PDB entry 6V8O | electron microscopy, 3.07 A resolution | chains L and O of the 22 polymer chains in the assembly

Chain L:
Protein: Chromatin structure-remodeling complex protein RSC8
Organism: Saccharomyces cerevisiae (strain ATCC 204508 / S288c)
Reference sequence: P43609 (RSC8_YEAST); numbering as in UniProt (aligned over 1-557)
Amino-acid sequence (557 residues; row label = number of the first residue in the row):
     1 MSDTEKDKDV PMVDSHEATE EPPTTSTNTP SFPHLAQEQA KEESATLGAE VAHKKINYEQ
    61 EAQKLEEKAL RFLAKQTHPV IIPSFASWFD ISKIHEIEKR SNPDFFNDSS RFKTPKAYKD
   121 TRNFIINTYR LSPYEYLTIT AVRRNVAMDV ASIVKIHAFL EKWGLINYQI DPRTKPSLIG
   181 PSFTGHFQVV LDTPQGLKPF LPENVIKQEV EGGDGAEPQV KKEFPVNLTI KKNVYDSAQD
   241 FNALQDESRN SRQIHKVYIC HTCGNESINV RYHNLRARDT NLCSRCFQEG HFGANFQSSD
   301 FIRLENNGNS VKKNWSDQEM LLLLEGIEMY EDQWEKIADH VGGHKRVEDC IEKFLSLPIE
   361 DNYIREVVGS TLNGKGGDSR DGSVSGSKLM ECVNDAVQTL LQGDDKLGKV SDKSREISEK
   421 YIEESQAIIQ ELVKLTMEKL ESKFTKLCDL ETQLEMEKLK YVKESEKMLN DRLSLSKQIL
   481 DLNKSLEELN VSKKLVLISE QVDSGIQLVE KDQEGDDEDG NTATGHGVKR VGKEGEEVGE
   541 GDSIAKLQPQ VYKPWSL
Not modelled in the structure: 1-57, 205-219, 305-311, 378-557

Chain O:
Protein: Chromatin structure-remodeling complex protein RSC58
Organism: Saccharomyces cerevisiae (strain ATCC 204508 / S288c)
Reference sequence: Q07979 (RSC58_YEAST); residues 1-502 here = UniProt positions 1-502
Amino-acid sequence (502 residues; numbered 1 to 502; the number before each row is that of its first residue):
     1 MTESVGGNKL VDFLVNVQSI LNAASVKCHV VDESFPAKFF EKNPDKIYES YCKFIKNRSN
    61 SEGLIRNEDK LVLTTINKRF ENGEYEPIQG GFYKLYHDIK LVCTILIHFY PQGTRNYQLV
   121 DKFYKFSSEL LLRECCRIGI ALTQTNNIKS RSGKLLSGNE MDEYDDDDAT ELDKIISYDF
   181 IKISMNYTVP ISQTYQIRTK DMDLFSSIIS KSNLDKRPHE LPNTNFKINN VLPQTDIENE
   241 APRLGFVGAN TSNIPDPTLP PTEMMTRFLH PNWYALPTTV WLKYGNYNSW APSFNENGTV
   301 VDSTTRGLIW LERIGYMDLY EKNEKKVKQE ELLNTNEEGI NRKQNDENNK NVDGKSNGVQ
   361 DDGGDNDNDA TIASANSEST ENKEQFIIKL QNLYNWTPSN YIGDDEIENF RNGTPDKLVS
   421 DSLLKLKRLR KERILNKVLK PTTEERELYF KVKRILKEVI LAKKVSKVPI NNVRAFPVLQ
   481 TNYNGSIPVV RAQPGRKRKH KK
Not modelled in the structure: 1-8, 63-72, 144-165, 319-386, 493-502

Chain L / chain O interface:
Residue-residue contacts (100; chain L residue first):
  Asn233(L) with Tyr449(O), hydrogen bond
  Val234(L) with Pro441(O)
  Tyr235(L) with Pro441(O), hydrophobic; Glu445(O); Arg446(O), hydrogen bond (backbone-side chain); Tyr449(O), hydrophobic
  Asp236(L) with Arg446(O); Phe450(O)
  Gln239(L) with Tyr449(O)
  Phe241(L) with Phe476(O), hydrophobic; Pro477(O), hydrophobic
  Ala243(L) with Val478(O), hydrophobic; Leu479(O)
  Glu247(L) with Glu238(O)
  His255(L) with Glu238(O), salt bridge; Glu240(O)
  Tyr258(L) with Leu172(O), hydrophobic; Asp173(O), hydrogen bond; Ile176(O), hydrophobic
  Ile259(L) with Thr235(O)
  His261(L) with Thr235(O)
  Cys263(L) with Leu232(O), hydrophobic
  Glu266(L) with Pro190(O); Ile191(O)
  Ser267(L) with Val189(O); Pro190(O)
  Ile268(L) with Tyr187(O); Thr188(O); Val189(O), hydrogen bond (backbone-backbone); Ile191(O), hydrophobic; Leu232(O), hydrophobic; Pro233(O)
  Asn269(L) with Tyr187(O); Thr188(O)
  Val270(L) with Met185(O); Asn186(O); Tyr187(O), hydrogen bond (backbone-backbone)
  Arg271(L) with Met185(O); Asn186(O)
  Tyr272(L) with Ile183(O); Ser184(O); Met185(O), hydrogen bond (backbone-backbone); Ile237(O), hydrophobic
  His273(L) with Lys182(O); Ile183(O); Ser184(O), hydrogen bond
  Asn274(L) with Ile181(O); Lys182(O); Ile183(O), hydrogen bond (backbone-backbone)
  Leu275(L) with Phe180(O), hydrophobic; Ile181(O)
  Arg276(L) with Phe180(O); Ile181(O), hydrogen bond (backbone-backbone)
  Ala277(L) with Asp179(O); Phe180(O), hydrophobic
  Arg278(L) with Tyr178(O); Asp179(O), hydrogen bond (backbone-backbone); Phe180(O); Ile181(O)
  Asp279(L) with Asp179(O)
  Ser284(L) with Ile181(O)
  Phe292(L) with Leu390(O), hydrophobic
  Ala294(L) with Ile387(O)
  Asn295(L) with Ile387(O); Ile388(O), hydrogen bond (backbone-backbone)
  Phe296(L) with Ile388(O)
  Gln297(L) with Ile387(O); Ile388(O), hydrogen bond (backbone-backbone); Lys389(O)
  Ser298(L) with Leu390(O)
  Phe301(L) with Leu390(O), hydrophobic; Gln391(O); Tyr394(O), hydrophobic
  Lys313(L) with Tyr394(O), hydrogen bond (side chain-backbone)
  Asp317(L) with Phe476(O); Val478(O)
  Gln318(L) with Arg137(O)
  Leu324(L) with Phe476(O), hydrophobic
  Ile327(L) with Ile470(O), hydrophobic; Asn472(O)
  Glu328(L) with Arg474(O), salt bridge
  Glu331(L) with Ile470(O)
  Glu348(L) with Lys457(O), salt bridge; Leu461(O)
  Ile351(L) with Leu461(O), hydrophobic
  Glu352(L) with Lys453(O); Lys457(O), salt bridge
  Phe354(L) with Val468(O), hydrophobic; Pro469(O)
  Leu355(L) with Lys453(O); Lys457(O); Ile460(O), hydrophobic
  Leu357(L) with Asn472(O)
  Pro358(L) with Asn472(O); Val473(O), hydrogen bond (backbone-backbone)
  Ile359(L) with Asn471(O); Val473(O)
  Glu360(L) with Asn472(O); Val473(O)
  Tyr363(L) with Asn471(O)
Also at the interface, not in a pair above, chain L (59 interface residues in all): Thr229, Ile302, Met320, Leu321, Trp334, Val347, Ser356
Also at the interface, not in a pair above, chain O (59 interface residues in all): Asp167, Ser177, Asp236, Leu393, Trp396, Leu426, Arg433, Leu456, Ala475

In short:
Chain L and chain O each contribute 59 residues to their interface, with 14 hydrogen bonds and 4 salt bridges.
Polar pairs include His255(L)-Glu238(O), Glu328(L)-Arg474(O) and Glu348(L)-Lys457(O).
Chain L is Chromatin structure-remodeling complex protein RSC8 and chain O is Chromatin structure-remodeling
complex protein RSC58, both from Saccharomyces cerevisiae (strain ATCC 204508 / S288c); the structure, RSC
core, was determined by electron microscopy together with 6V92 from the same study.
